Entry 2UXD (X-ray diffraction, 3.20 A resolution); this record covers chains A and T of the 23 polymer chains in the assembly.

Chain A:
Molecule: 16S ribosomal RNA
From: Thermus thermophilus
Sequence (1523 nucleotides; numbered 0 to 1544 plus 35 insertion-coded residues; 57 numbers in that range are skipped by the numbering (no residue carries them; nothing is unmodelled there); the number before each row is that of its first residue; a row labelled like 76A-76B holds insertion residues (76A, then the next letters in order); numbering starts at 0):
     0 UUUG
    4A U
     5 UGGAGAGUUU GAUCCUGGCU CAGGGUGAAC GCUGGCGGCG UGCCUAAGAC AUGCAAGUCG
    65 UGCGGG
    73 C
    76 C
76A-76B GC
    77 GGGGUUUU
    88 ACUCCG
    95 UGGUC
   101 AGCGGCGGAC GGGUGAGUAA CGCGUGGGU
  129A G
   130 ACCUACCCGG AAGAGGGGGA CAACCCGGGG AAACUCGGGC UAAUCCCCCA UGUGGACCCG
   190 C
190A-190L CCCUUGGGGUGU
   191 GUCCAAAGGG CUUU
   216 GCCCGCUUCC GGAUGGGCCC GCGUCCCAUC AGCUAGUUGG UGGGGUAAUG GCCCACCAAG
   276 GCGACGACGG GUAGCCGGUC UGAGAGGAUG GCCGGCCACA GGGGCACUGA GACACGGGCC
   336 CCACUCCUAC GGGAGGCAGC AGUUAGGAAU CUUCCGCAAU GGGCGCAAGC CUGACGGAGC
   396 GACGCCGCUU GGAGGAAGAA GCCCUUCGGG GUGUAAACUC CUGA
   441 ACCCGGGACG AAACCCCCGA C
   474 G
474A-474B AG
   475 GGGACUGACG GUACCGGG
   494 GUA
  497D A
   498 UAGCGCCGGC CAACUCCGUG CCAGCAGCCG CGGUAAUACG GAGGGCGCGA GCGUUACCCG
   558 GAUUCACUGG GCGUAAAGGG CGUGUAGGCG GCCUGGGGCG UCCCAUGUGA AAGACCACGG
   618 CUCAACCGUG GGGGAGCGUG GGAUACGCUC AGGCUAGACG GUGGGAGAGG GUGGUGGAAU
   678 UCCCGGAGUA GCGGUGAAAU GCGCAGAUAC CGGGAGGAAC GCCGAUGGCG AAGGCAGCCA
   738 CCUGGUCCAC CCGUGACGCU GAGGCGCGAA AGCGUGGGGA GCAAACCGGA UUAGAUACCC
   798 GGGUAGUCCA CGCCCUAAAC GAUGCGCGCU AGGUCUCUGG GUCU
   848 CCUGGGGGCC GAAGCUAACG CGUUAAGCGC GCCGCCUGGG GAGUACGGCC GCAAGGCUGA
   908 AACUCAAAGG AAUUGACGGG GGCCCGCACA AGCGGUGGAG CAUGUGGUUU AAUUCGAAGC
   968 AACGCGAAGA ACCUUACCAG GCCUUGACAU GCUA
 1001A G
  1002 GGAAA
 1006A C
  1007 CCGGGUGAAA GCCUGGGGUG CCCC
1030A-1030D GCGA
  1031 GGGGAGCCCU AGCACAGGUG CUGCAUGGCC GUCGUCAGCU CGUGCCGUGA GGUGUUGGGU
  1091 UAAGUCCCGC AACGAGCGCA ACCCCCGCCG UUAGUUGCCA GCGGUUCGGC CGGGCACUCU
  1151 AACGGGACUG CCCGCG
  1168 A
 1168A A
  1169 A
  1171 GCGGGAGGAA GGAGGGGACG ACGUCUGGUC AGCAUGGCCC UUACGGCCUG GGCGACACAC
  1231 GUGCUACAAU GCCCACUACA AAGCGAUGCC ACCCGGCAAC GGGGAGCUAA UCGCAAAAAG
  1291 GUGGGCCCAG UUCGGAUUGG GGUCUGCAAC CCGACCCCAU GAAGCCGGAA UCGCUAGUAA
  1351 UCGCGGAUCA GCC
 1363A A
  1364 UGCCGCGGUG AAUACGUUCC CGGGCCUUGU ACACACCGCC CGUCACGCCA UGGGAGCGGG
  1424 CUCUACCCGA AGUCGCCGGG
  1446 AG
  1452 C
  1459 C
1459A-1459G UACGGGC
  1460 AGGCGCCGAG GGUAGGGCCC GUGACUGGGG CGAAGUCGUA ACAAGGUAGC UGUACCGGAA
  1520 GGUGCGGCUG GAUCAC
 1536C C
  1537 UCCUUUCU
Not modelled in the structure: 0-3, 4A, 76A-76B, 95, 129A, 190A-190L, 441, 459, 474A-474B, 478, 497D, 1168A, 1459A-1459G, 1535, 1536C, 1537-1538
Ion coordination: Mg2+ site 1: U12, G21; Mg2+ site 2 near G21 (its only coordinating residue here); Mg2+ site 3: G107, A325; Mg2+ site 4: C121, G124, U125, G236; Mg2+ site 5 near G126 (its only coordinating residue here); Mg2+ site 6: U182, G183; K+ site 1: G293, U304, G305; K+ site 2 near G297 (its only coordinating residue here); Mg2+ site 7 near G324 (its only coordinating residue here); Mg2+ site 8 near C352 (its only coordinating residue here); Mg2+ site 9 near G362 (its only coordinating residue here); Mg2+ site 10: A509, A510; 25 more Mg2+ sites not listed
Residues lining bound ligands: paromomycin (PAR): G1405, U1406, C1407, A1408, C1409, C1490, G1491, A1492, A1493, G1494, U1495, C1496

Chain T:
Molecule: Ribosomal protein S20
From: Thermus thermophilus
UniProtKB: P80380 (RS20_THET8); residues 2-106 here correspond to UniProt positions 1-105 (UniProt number = residue number - 1)
Amino-acid sequence (106 residues; row label = number of the first residue in the row):
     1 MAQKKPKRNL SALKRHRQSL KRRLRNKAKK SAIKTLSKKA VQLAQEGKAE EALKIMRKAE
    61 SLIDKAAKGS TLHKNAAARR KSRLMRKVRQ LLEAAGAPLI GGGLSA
Not modelled in the structure: 1-7
Construct notes: conflict Val41 (Ile40 in P80380)

How chain A and chain T interact:
Pairs across the interface (85; chain A residue first):
  G61(A) - Leu10(T)  phosphate contact
  G102(A) - Arg17(T)  salt bridge to the phosphate
  C103(A) - Lys14(T)  phosphate contact
  C103(A) - Arg17(T)  salt bridge to the phosphate
  G104(A) - Lys14(T)  hydrogen bond to the base
  G104(A) - Gln18(T)  phosphate contact
  G105(A) - Gln18(T)  hydrogen bond to the phosphate
  G105(A) - Arg22(T)  salt bridge to the phosphate
  C106(A) - Arg15(T)  base contact
  G107(A) - Arg15(T)  hydrogen bond to the base
  G108(A) - Arg15(T)  base contact
  C131(A) - Asn75(T)  phosphate contact
  C132(A) - Lys74(T)  hydrogen bond to the phosphate
  C132(A) - Asn75(T)  hydrogen bond to the phosphate
  C150(A) - Lys21(T)  hydrogen bond to the sugar
  C175(A) - Arg25(T)  sugar contact
  C176(A) - Lys29(T)  salt bridge to the phosphate
  C177(A) - Lys65(T)  salt bridge to the phosphate
  C178(A) - Lys65(T)  salt bridge to the phosphate
  A185(A) - Glu60(T)  base contact
  A185(A) - Ala78(T)  sugar contact
  A185(A) - Lys81(T)  hydrogen bond to the base
  C186(A) - Ala78(T)  sugar contact
  C186(A) - Lys81(T)  sugar contact
  C186(A) - Ser82(T)  hydrogen bond to the phosphate
  C186(A) - Met85(T)  hydrogen bond to the sugar
  C187(A) - Ser82(T)  hydrogen bond to the phosphate
  C187(A) - Met85(T)  sugar contact
  C187(A) - Arg89(T)  hydrogen bond to the sugar
  C187(A) - Leu104(T)  base contact
  C187(A) - Ser105(T)  hydrogen bond to the base
  C188(A) - Arg89(T)  hydrogen bond to the sugar
  C188(A) - Ser105(T)  hydrogen bond to the base
  C190(A) - Ser105(T)  phosphate contact
  G191(A) - Met85(T)  base contact
  G191(A) - Gly101(T)  hydrogen bond to the sugar
  G191(A) - Gly102(T)  hydrogen bond to the sugar
  G191(A) - Leu104(T)  sugar contact
  G191(A) - Ser105(T)  hydrogen bond to the base
  G191(A) - Ala106(T)  hydrogen bond to the sugar
  U192(A) - Arg57(T)  sugar contact
  U192(A) - Glu60(T)  hydrogen bond to the sugar
  U192(A) - Gly102(T)  sugar contact
  U192(A) - Gly103(T)  hydrogen bond to the sugar
  C193(A) - Arg57(T)  phosphate contact
  C193(A) - Glu60(T)  sugar contact
  C193(A) - Ser61(T)  hydrogen bond to the phosphate
  C193(A) - Asp64(T)  hydrogen bond to the sugar
  C194(A) - Ser61(T)  hydrogen bond to the phosphate
  C194(A) - Asp64(T)  sugar contact
  C194(A) - Lys65(T)  sugar contact
  C194(A) - Lys68(T)  sugar contact
  A195(A) - Lys65(T)  phosphate contact
  A195(A) - Lys68(T)  sugar contact
  U222(A) - Lys68(T)  phosphate contact
  U223(A) - Lys68(T)  salt bridge to the phosphate
  G259(A) - Arg83(T)  salt bridge to the phosphate
  G259(A) - Lys87(T)  salt bridge to the phosphate
  G260(A) - Arg83(T)  salt bridge to the phosphate
  U261(A) - Arg79(T)  hydrogen bond to the base
  U261(A) - Arg80(T)  salt bridge to the phosphate
  A262(A) - Lys74(T)  sugar contact
  A262(A) - Asn75(T)  hydrogen bond to the sugar
  A262(A) - Ala76(T)  phosphate contact
  A262(A) - Arg79(T)  salt bridge to the phosphate
  A263(A) - Asn75(T)  phosphate contact
  A263(A) - Arg79(T)  salt bridge to the phosphate
  C322(A) - Ser19(T)  sugar contact
  C322(A) - Arg23(T)  sugar contact
  U323(A) - Ser19(T)  hydrogen bond to the sugar
  U323(A) - Arg22(T)  sugar contact
  U323(A) - Arg23(T)  sugar contact
  U323(A) - Asn26(T)  hydrogen bond to the phosphate
  G324(A) - Arg22(T)  salt bridge to the phosphate
  G324(A) - Asn26(T)  hydrogen bond to the phosphate
  G324(A) - Ser70(T)  hydrogen bond to the phosphate
  A325(A) - Ser70(T)  phosphate contact
  G332(A) - Leu10(T)  phosphate contact
  G332(A) - His16(T)  sugar contact
  G333(A) - His16(T)  hydrogen bond to the sugar
  A349(A) - Arg8(T)  hydrogen bond to the sugar
  U1436(A) - Arg23(T)  salt bridge to the phosphate
  C1437(A) - Lys34(T)  salt bridge to the phosphate
  G1438(A) - Lys38(T)  phosphate contact
  C1439(A) - Lys38(T)  salt bridge to the phosphate
Also at the interface, not in a pair above, chain A (51 interface residues in all): A60, U133, C174, G184, G258, G350, C1459, A1460
Also at the interface, not in a pair above, chain T (43 interface residues in all): Lys27, Arg86

Summary:
Chain A and chain T form an interface of 51 and 43 residues respectively, with 31 hydrogen bonds and 17 salt
bridges. Polar pairs include G104(A)-Lys14(T), G107(A)-Arg15(T) and A185(A)-Lys81(T). Ligands of chain A:
paromomycin. The Mg2+ site 1 is built by U12(A) and G21(A).
Here chain A is 16S ribosomal RNA and chain T is Ribosomal protein S20, both from Thermus thermophilus. Entry
2UXD (Crystal structure of an extended tRNA anticodon stem loop in complex with its cognate mRNA CGGG ...) was
determined by X-ray diffraction (same publication as 2UXB and 2UXC).
